PDB entry 4F12 | X-ray diffraction, 3.02 A resolution | chain A

# Chain A
Molecule: Gamma-aminobutyric acid type B receptor subunit 2
From: Homo sapiens
Notes: fragment: extracellular domain, '
UniProtKB: O75899 (GABR2_HUMAN); residues 42-466 here = UniProt positions 42-466
Chain sequence (433 residues; each row starts with the number of its first residue):
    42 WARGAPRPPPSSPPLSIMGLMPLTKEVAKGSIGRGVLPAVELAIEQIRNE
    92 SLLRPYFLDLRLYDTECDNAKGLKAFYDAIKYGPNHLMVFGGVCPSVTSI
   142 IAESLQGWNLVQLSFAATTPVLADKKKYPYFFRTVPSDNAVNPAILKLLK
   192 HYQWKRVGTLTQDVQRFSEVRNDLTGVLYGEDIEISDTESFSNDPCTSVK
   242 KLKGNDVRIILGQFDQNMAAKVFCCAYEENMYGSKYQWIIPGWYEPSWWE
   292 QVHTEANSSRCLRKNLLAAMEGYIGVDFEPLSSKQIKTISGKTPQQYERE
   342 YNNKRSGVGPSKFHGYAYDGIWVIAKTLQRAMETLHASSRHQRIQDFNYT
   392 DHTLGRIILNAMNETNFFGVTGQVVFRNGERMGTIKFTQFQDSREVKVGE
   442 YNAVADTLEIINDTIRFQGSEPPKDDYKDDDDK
Unresolved in the structure: 42-48, 294-301, 467-474
Construct notes: expression tag (467-474)
Disulfides: C108-C135, C237-C266, C265-C302
Covalently attached groups: N-acetylglucosamine (NAG) linked to N90, N389, N453; glycan linked to N404
Curated features (UniProtKB/Swiss-Prot):
  - glycosylation (N-linked (GlcNAc...) asparagine): N90, N298, N389, N404, N453
What the authors report for this chain:
  - post-translational modification sites: N404
  - mutagenesis - Y118A: decreased signaling in response to GABA
  - mutagenesis - Y118A: unchanged expression
  - mutagenesis - Y118A: abolished binding to GBR1bVFT
  - mutagenesis - Y118A: unchanged stability
  - mutagenesis - D256N/N258S: unchanged signaling

# In short
N-acetylglucosamine is covalently linked to N90, N389 and N453. The paper reports that Y118A reduces signaling
in response to GABA; a modification site at N404.
Chain A is Gamma-aminobutyric acid type B receptor subunit 2 (Homo sapiens); the structure, Crystal structure
of the extracellular domain of human GABA(B) receptor GBR2, was determined by X-ray diffraction, deposited
together with 4F11.
